PDB entry 8TO7 | electron microscopy, 3.39 A resolution | chains E and D of the 12 polymer chains in the assembly

[Chain E (and D)]
Molecule: Surface protein gp120
From: Human immunodeficiency virus 1
Notes: chain D of this document is another copy of the same molecule, construct and numbering; everything in this record applies to it too
UniProtKB: Q2N0S5 (Q2N0S5_9HIV1); the construct lacks a stretch of the UniProt sequence and is renumbered around it, so the offset changes along the chain: 31-141 = UniProt 30-140; 150-185 = UniProt 141-176; 188-309 = UniProt 187-308; 312-321 = UniProt 309-318; 2 more segments
Chain sequence (481 residues; row label = number of the first residue in the row; note: 13 numbers in that range are skipped by the numbering (no residue carries them; nothing is unmodelled there); a row labelled like 185A-185J holds insertion residues (185A, then the next letters in order)):
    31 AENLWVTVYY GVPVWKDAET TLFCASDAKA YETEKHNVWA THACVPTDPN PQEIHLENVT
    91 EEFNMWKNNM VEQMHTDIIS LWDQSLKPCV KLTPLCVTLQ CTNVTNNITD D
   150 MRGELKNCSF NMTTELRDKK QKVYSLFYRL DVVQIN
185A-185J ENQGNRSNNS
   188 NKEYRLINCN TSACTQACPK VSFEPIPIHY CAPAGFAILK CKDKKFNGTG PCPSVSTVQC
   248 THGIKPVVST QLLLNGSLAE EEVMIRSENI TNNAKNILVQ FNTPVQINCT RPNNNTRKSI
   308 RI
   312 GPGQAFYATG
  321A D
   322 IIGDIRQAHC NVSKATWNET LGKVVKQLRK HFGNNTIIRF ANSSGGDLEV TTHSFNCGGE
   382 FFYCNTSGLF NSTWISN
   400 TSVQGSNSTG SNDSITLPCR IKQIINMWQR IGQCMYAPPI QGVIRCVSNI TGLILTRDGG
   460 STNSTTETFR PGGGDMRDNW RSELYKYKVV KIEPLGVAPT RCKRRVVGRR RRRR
Not modelled in the structure: 31, 60-65, 185A-185J, 400-410, 507-513
Construct notes: conflict Cys201 (Ile200 in Q2N0S5), Asn332 (Thr330 in Q2N0S5), Cys433 (Ala430 in Q2N0S5), Cys501 (Ala498 in Q2N0S5), Arg509 (Glu506 in Q2N0S5), Arg510 (Lys507 in Q2N0S5); expression tag (512-513)
Cystine bridges: Cys54-Cys74, Cys119-Cys205, Cys126-Cys196, Cys131-Cys157, Cys201-Cys433, Cys218-Cys247, Cys228-Cys239, Cys296-Cys331, Cys378-Cys445, Cys385-Cys418
Covalent attachments: N-acetylglucosamine (NAG) linked to Asn88, Asn133, Asn156, Asn160, Asn197, Asn234, Asn262, Asn276, Asn295, Asn301, Asn332, Asn339, Asn355, Asn363, Asn386, Asn392, Asn448

[Chain E / chain D interface]
Residue-residue contacts - 16 pairs, chain E then chain D:
  Cys126(E) - Glu164(D)
  Cys126(E) - Leu165(D)
  Cys126(E) - Arg166(D)  hydrogen bond (backbone-backbone)
  Val127(E) - Asp167(D)
  Thr128(E) - Leu165(D)
  Thr128(E) - Asp167(D)  hydrogen bond
  Thr128(E) - Lys168(D)
  Arg166(E) - Arg166(D)
  Lys169(E) - Arg166(D)
  Cys196(E) - Glu164(D)
  Cys196(E) - Pro313(D)
  Asn197(E) - Glu164(D)
  Asn197(E) - Arg308(D)  hydrogen bond (backbone-side chain)
  Thr198(E) - Gly314(D)
  Ser199(E) - Gly314(D)
  Ala200(E) - Pro313(D)
Interface residues without a listed pair, chain E (13 interface residues in all): Glu190, Arg192, Val506
Interface residues without a listed pair, chain D (9 interface residues in all): Arg504

[In short]
13 residues of chain E face 9 of chain D across their interface; the contacts include 3 hydrogen bonds. Polar
contacts include Thr128(E)-Asp167(D), Asn197(E)-Arg308(D) and Cys126(E)-Arg166(D). Covalently linked
N-acetylglucosamine: at Asn88(E), Asn133(E), Asn156(E), Asn160(E), Asn197(E) and Asn234(E) and 11 more.
Chain E and chain D are both Surface protein gp120 (Human immunodeficiency virus 1); the structure, Cryo-EM
structure of HERH-b*01 Fab in complex with HIV-1 Env trimer BG505.DS SOSIP, was determined by electron
microscopy together with 8TDX, 8TE7, 8TJR, 8TJS, 8TKC, 8TL2 and 5 further entries from the same study.
